3M2R - chains D and F of the 6 polymer chains in the assembly; structure by X-ray diffraction, 1.30 A resolution.

[Chain D]
Molecule: Methyl-coenzyme M reductase I subunit alpha
From: Methanothermobacter marburgensis
Notes: EC 2.8.4.1
UniProtKB: P11558 (MCRA_METTM); residue numbers follow UniProt; this construct covers 2-550
Amino-acid sequence (549 residues; row label = number of the first residue in the row):
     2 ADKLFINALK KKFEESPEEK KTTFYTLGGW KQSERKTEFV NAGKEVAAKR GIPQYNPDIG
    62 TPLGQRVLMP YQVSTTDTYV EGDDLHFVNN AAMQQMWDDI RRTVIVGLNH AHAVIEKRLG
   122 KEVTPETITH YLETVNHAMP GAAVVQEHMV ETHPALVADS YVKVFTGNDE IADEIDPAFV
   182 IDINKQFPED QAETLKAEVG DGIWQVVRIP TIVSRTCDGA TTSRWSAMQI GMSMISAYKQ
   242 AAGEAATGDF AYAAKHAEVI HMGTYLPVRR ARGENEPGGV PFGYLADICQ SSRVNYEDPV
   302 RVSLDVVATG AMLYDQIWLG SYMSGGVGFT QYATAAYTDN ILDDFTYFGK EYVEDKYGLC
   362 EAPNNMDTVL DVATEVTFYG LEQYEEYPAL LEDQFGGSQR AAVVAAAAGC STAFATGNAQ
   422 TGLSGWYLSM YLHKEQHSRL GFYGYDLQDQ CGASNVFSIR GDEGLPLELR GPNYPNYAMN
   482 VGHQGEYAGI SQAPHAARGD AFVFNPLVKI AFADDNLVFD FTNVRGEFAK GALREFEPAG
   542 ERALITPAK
Disordered / not traced: 550
Modified positions: His257 (n1-methylated histidine; MHS); Arg271 (5-methyl-arginine; AGM); Gln400 (2-methyl-glutamine; MGN); Gly445 (thioglycin; GL3); Cys452 (s-methylcysteine; SMC)
Ion coordination: factor 430 Ni: Gln147 (together with 1-thioethanesulfonic acid)
Residues lining bound ligands:
  - 1-thioethanesulfonic acid (COM): Tyr333, Phe443, Tyr444, Gly445
  - factor 430 (F43), molecule 1: Ala143, Ala144, Val145, Val146, Gln147, Met150, Val151, Met229, Gln230, Met233, Ile236, Ala243, Gly244
  - factor 430 (F43), molecule 2: Gly326, Gly327, Val328, Gly329, Phe330, Thr331, Gln332, Tyr333, Phe396, Gly397, Gly398, Gln400, Gly442, Phe443
  - Coenzyme B / TPZ, molecule 1: Arg225, Lys256, His257
  - Coenzyme B / TPZ, molecule 2: Arg270, Arg271, Leu320, Met324, Ser325, Phe330, Phe443, Ala479, Met480, Asn481, Val482
  - Zn2+ (ZN): Arg102, Ser215, Arg216, Cys218
Curated features (UniProtKB/Swiss-Prot):
  - binding site (coenzyme F430): Gln147
  - binding site (coenzyme B): Arg225, Lys256, His257, Arg270
  - binding site (coenzyme M): Tyr333, Tyr444
  - modified residue: His257 (Pros-methylhistidine), Arg271 (5-methylarginine), Gly445 (1-thioglycine), Asp450 (Z: -2,3-didehydroaspartate), Cys452 (S-methylcysteine)

[Chain F]
Molecule: Methyl-coenzyme M reductase I subunit gamma
From: Methanothermobacter marburgensis
Notes: EC 2.8.4.1
UniProtKB: P11562 (MCRG_METTM); residue numbers follow UniProt; this construct covers 2-249
Amino-acid sequence (248 residues; numbered 2 to 249; the number before each row is that of its first residue):
     2 AQYYPGTTKV AQNRRNFCNP EYELEKLREI SDEDVVKILG HRAPGEEYPS VHPPLEEMDE
    62 PEDAIREMVE PIDGAKAGDR VRYIQFTDSM YFAPAQPYVR SRAYLCRYRG ADAGTLSGRQ
   122 IIETRERDLE KISKELLETE FFDPARSGVR GKSVHGHSLR LDEDGMMFDM LRRQIYNKDT
   182 GRVEMVKNQI GDELDEPVDL GEPLDEETLM EKTTIYRVDG EAYRDDVEAV EIMQRIHVLR
   242 SQGGFNLE
Disordered / not traced: 248-249
Ion coordination: Mg2+ near Glu30 (its only coordinating residue here)
Residues lining bound ligands: factor 430 (F43): Leu117, Ser118, Gly119, Arg120, Lys153, Ser154, Val155, His156, Gly157, His158
Curated features (UniProtKB/Swiss-Prot):
  - binding site (coenzyme M): Arg120

[Interface between chain D and chain F]
Pairs across the interface (113; chain D residue first):
  Phe14(D) - Arg161(F)
  Glu16(D) - Arg161(F)  salt bridge
  Glu20(D) - Arg161(F)
  Lys21(D) - Arg161(F)
  Lys21(D) - Leu162(F)  hydrogen bond (backbone-backbone)
  Lys21(D) - Asp220(F)  salt bridge
  Lys22(D) - Leu162(F)
  Lys22(D) - Asp163(F)
  Lys22(D) - Glu164(F)  hydrogen bond (side chain-backbone)
  Thr23(D) - Arg161(F)
  Thr23(D) - Leu162(F)  hydrogen bond (backbone-backbone)
  Thr23(D) - Asp163(F)
  Thr23(D) - Glu164(F)  hydrogen bond (backbone-backbone)
  Thr24(D) - Glu164(F)
  Phe25(D) - Arg161(F)
  Phe25(D) - Phe169(F)  hydrophobic
  Tyr26(D) - Phe169(F)
  Tyr26(D) - Asp170(F)  hydrogen bond (side chain-backbone)
  Tyr26(D) - Arg173(F)
  Thr62(D) - Lys153(F)
  Thr62(D) - Ser154(F)
  Thr62(D) - Met171(F)
  Thr62(D) - Leu172(F)
  Pro63(D) - Met171(F)
  Leu64(D) - Met171(F)
  Gln66(D) - Phe169(F)
  Gln66(D) - Met171(F)
  Arg67(D) - His156(F)  hydrogen bond
  Arg67(D) - Leu160(F)
  Arg67(D) - Phe169(F)
  Met367(D) - His238(F)
  Met367(D) - Val239(F)  hydrophobic
  Met367(D) - Ser242(F)
  Leu371(D) - Gln235(F)
  Leu371(D) - Val239(F)  hydrophobic
  Thr375(D) - Gln235(F)  hydrogen bond
  Glu376(D) - Arg225(F)  salt bridge
  Phe379(D) - Tyr224(F)  hydrophobic
  Phe379(D) - Arg225(F)
  Glu383(D) - Val219(F)
  Glu383(D) - Arg225(F)  salt bridge
  Glu386(D) - Tyr217(F)
  Glu386(D) - Arg218(F)  hydrogen bond (backbone-side chain)
  Glu386(D) - Val219(F)  hydrogen bond (side chain-backbone)
  Glu387(D) - Val219(F)
  Pro389(D) - Tyr92(F)
  Pro389(D) - Arg161(F)
  Leu392(D) - Met91(F)  hydrophobic
  Leu392(D) - Tyr92(F)
  Leu392(D) - Ser159(F)
  Glu393(D) - Ser159(F)  hydrogen bond (backbone-backbone)
  Glu393(D) - Leu160(F)
  Glu393(D) - Arg161(F)  salt bridge
  Phe396(D) - His156(F)
  Phe396(D) - His158(F)
  Phe396(D) - Ser159(F)  hydrogen bond (backbone-side chain)
  Gly398(D) - Ser118(F)  hydrogen bond (backbone-side chain)
  Arg401(D) - Met91(F)
  Arg401(D) - His158(F)  hydrogen bond
  Arg401(D) - Ser159(F)
  Ser425(D) - His238(F)  hydrogen bond
  Leu429(D) - Met234(F)  hydrophobic
  Leu429(D) - His238(F)
  Tyr432(D) - Met234(F)  hydrophobic
  Tyr432(D) - His238(F)
  Tyr432(D) - Arg241(F)  hydrogen bond
  Leu433(D) - Tyr224(F)
  Leu433(D) - Met234(F)  hydrophobic
  Lys435(D) - Tyr99(F)
  Lys435(D) - Arg103(F)
  Glu436(D) - Tyr5(F)  hydrogen bond
  Glu436(D) - Arg15(F)  salt bridge
  Glu436(D) - Arg103(F)  salt bridge
  Glu436(D) - Tyr217(F)
  Glu436(D) - Tyr224(F)
  Glu436(D) - Met234(F)
  Gln437(D) - Arg15(F)
  Gln437(D) - Ile216(F)
  Gln437(D) - Tyr217(F)  hydrogen bond (backbone-backbone)
  Gln437(D) - Tyr224(F)
  His438(D) - Met91(F)
  His438(D) - Ile216(F)
  His438(D) - Tyr217(F)
  Ser439(D) - Arg15(F)
  Ser439(D) - Gln97(F)
  Ser439(D) - Pro98(F)
  Ser439(D) - Tyr99(F)  hydrogen bond (backbone-backbone)
  Ser439(D) - Val100(F)  hydrogen bond (side chain-backbone)
  Arg440(D) - Asp89(F)  hydrogen bond (side chain-backbone)
  Arg440(D) - Met91(F)
  Arg440(D) - Gln97(F)  hydrogen bond
  Arg440(D) - Pro98(F)
  Arg440(D) - Tyr99(F)
  Arg440(D) - Ser118(F)  hydrogen bond (side chain-backbone)
  Arg440(D) - His158(F)
  Arg440(D) - Ile216(F)
  Leu441(D) - Tyr99(F)
  Leu441(D) - Ser118(F)
  Gly442(D) - Leu117(F)
  Gly442(D) - Ser118(F)  hydrogen bond (backbone-backbone)
  Tyr444(D) - Gly115(F)
  Tyr444(D) - Thr116(F)
  Tyr444(D) - Leu117(F)
  Tyr444(D) - Ile122(F)
  Asp447(D) - Tyr99(F)
  Gln451(D) - Arg241(F)  hydrogen bond
  Ala454(D) - His238(F)
  Ala454(D) - Arg241(F)
  Ala454(D) - Ser242(F)
  Ser455(D) - Arg241(F)
  Ser455(D) - Gly245(F)  hydrogen bond (side chain-backbone)
  Phe458(D) - Phe246(F)
  Ser459(D) - Gly245(F)
Also at the interface, not in a pair above, chain D (52 interface residues in all): Val370, Ala390, Gly397, Tyr428, Phe443
Also at the interface, not in a pair above, chain F (50 interface residues in all): Phe93, Gly166, Met168, Val231, Gly244

[Overview]
52 residues of chain D and 50 residues of chain F are in contact; the contacts include 25 hydrogen bonds and 7
salt bridges. Polar pairs include Glu16(D)-Arg161(F), Lys21(D)-Asp220(F) and Glu376(D)-Arg225(F). One factor
430 molecule is bound between chain D and chain F.
Here chain D is Methyl-coenzyme M reductase I subunit alpha and chain F is Methyl-coenzyme M reductase I
subunit gamma, both from Methanothermobacter marburgensis. Entry 3M2R (Structural Insight into Methyl-Coenzyme
M Reductase Chemistry using Coenzyme B Analogues) was determined by X-ray diffraction together with 3M1V,
3M2U, 3M2V, 3M30 and 3M32 from the same study.
